PDB entry 1YI5 | X-ray diffraction, 4.20 A resolution (low resolution: residue-level contacts below are approximate; hydrogen-bond / salt-bridge calls are withheld) | chains G and C of the 10 polymer chains in the assembly

[Chain G]
Molecule: Long neurotoxin 1
From: Naja siamensis
Reference sequence: P01391 (NXL1_NAJKA); numbering as in UniProt (aligned over 1-71)
Amino-acid sequence (71 residues; numbered 1 to 71; the number before each row is that of its first residue):
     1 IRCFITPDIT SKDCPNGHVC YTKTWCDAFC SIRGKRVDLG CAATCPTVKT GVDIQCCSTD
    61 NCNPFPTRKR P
Disordered / not traced: 69-71
Cystine bridges: C3-C20, C14-C41, C26-C30, C45-C56, C57-C62
UniProt features mapped onto this chain:
  - site: K23 (Binds to Torpedo AChR), W25 (Binds to both neuronal alpha-7/CHRNA7 and Torpedo AChRs), D27 (Binds to both neuronal alpha-7/CHRNA7 and Torpedo AChRs), A28 (Binds to alpha-7/CHRNA7 AChR), F29 (Binds to both neuronal alpha-7/CHRNA7 and Torpedo AChRs), R33 (Binds to both neuronal alpha-7/CHRNA7 and Torpedo AChRs), K35 (Binds to alpha-7/CHRNA7 AChR), R36 (Binds to both neuronal alpha-7/CHRNA7 and Torpedo AChRs, may be important for inhibition of GABA(A) receptors), K49 (Binds to Torpedo AChR), F65 (Binds to both neuronal alpha-7/CHRNA7 and Torpedo AChRs)
From the paper describing this entry:
  - specificity-determining residues: A28, F29, R33 (proposed by the authors, not directly observed)

[Chain C]
Molecule: Acetylcholine-binding protein
From: Lymnaea stagnalis
Reference sequence: P58154 (ACHP_LYMST); residues 1-210 here correspond to UniProt positions 20-229 (UniProt number = residue number + 19)
Amino-acid sequence (210 residues; each row starts with the number of its first residue):
     1 LDRADILYNI RQTSRPDVIP TQRDRPVAVS VSLKFINILE VNEITNEVDV VFWQQTTWSD
    61 RTLAWNSSHS PDQVSVPISS LWVPDLAAYN AISKPEVLTP QLARVVSDGE VLYMPSIRQR
   121 FSCDVSGVDT ESGATCRIKI GSWTHHSREI SVDPTTENSD DSEYFSQYSR FEILDVTQKK
   181 NSVTYSCCPE AYEDVEVSLN FRKKGRSEIL
Disordered / not traced: 156-158, 207-210
Cystine bridges: C123-C136, C187-C188
UniProt features mapped onto this chain:
  - glycosylation: N66 (N-linked (GlcNAc...) asparagine)
From the paper describing this entry:
  - post-translational modification sites: N66
  - specificity-determining residues: S182, T184, S186 (proposed by the authors, not directly observed)

[How chain G and chain C interact]
Pairs across the interface (9):
  W25(G) - E163(C)
  C26(G) - S159(C)
  C26(G) - E163(C)
  D27(G) - E163(C)
  A28(G) - Y164(C)
  S31(G) - Q55(C)
  I32(G) - Q55(C)
  I32(G) - L112(C)
  I32(G) - M114(C)
Interface residues without a listed pair, chain G (8 interface residues in all): F29, R33
Interface residues without a listed pair, chain C (9 interface residues in all): K34, W53, R104
From the paper, about this interface:
  - specific contacts: W25(G)-E163(C)

[Summary]
8 residues of chain G face 9 of chain C across their interface. The authors report a contact between W25(G)
and E163(C). The paper reports specificity determinants A28(G), F29(G) and S182(C) among others; a
modification site at N66(C).
Here chain G is Long neurotoxin 1 (Naja siamensis) and chain C is Acetylcholine-binding protein (Lymnaea
stagnalis). Entry 1YI5 (Crystal structure of the a-cobratoxin-AChBP complex) was determined by X-ray
diffraction.
